Entry 1TDY (X-ray diffraction, 1.70 A resolution); this record covers chain A.

[Chain A]
Protein: Human lysozyme
Organism: Homo sapiens
Notes: EC 3.2.1.17
UniProtKB: P61626 (LYSC_HUMAN); residues 1-130 here correspond to UniProt positions 19-148 (UniProt number = residue number + 18)
Sequence (130 residues; row label = number of the first residue in the row):
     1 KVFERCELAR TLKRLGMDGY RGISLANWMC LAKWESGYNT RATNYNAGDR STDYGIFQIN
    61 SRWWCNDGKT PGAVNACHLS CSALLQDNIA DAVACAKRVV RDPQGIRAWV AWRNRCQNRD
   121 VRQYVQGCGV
Differences from the reference sequence: conflict Trp-63 (Tyr81 in P61626)
Cystine bridges: Cys-6/Cys-128, Cys-30/Cys-116, Cys-65/Cys-81, Cys-77/Cys-95

[Summary]
Chain A is Human lysozyme (Homo sapiens); the structure, Dissection of the functional role of structural
elements of tyrosine-63 in the catalytic action of human ..., was determined by X-ray diffraction together
with 1TAY, 1TBY and 1TCY from the same study.
